Entry 6OJ6 (electron microscopy, 4.20 A resolution (low resolution: residue-level contacts below are approximate; hydrogen-bond / salt-bridge calls are withheld)); this record covers chains E and J of the 13 polymer chains in the assembly.

[Chain E (and J)]
Protein: Inner capsid protein VP2
From: Rotavirus A (strain RVA/Monkey/United States/RRV/1975/G3P5B[3])
Notes: chain J of this document is another copy of the same molecule, construct and numbering; everything in this record applies to it too
UniProtKB: B3F2X3 (B3F2X3_ROTRH); residue numbers follow UniProt; this construct covers 1-887
Amino-acid sequence (887 residues; row label = number of the first residue in the row):
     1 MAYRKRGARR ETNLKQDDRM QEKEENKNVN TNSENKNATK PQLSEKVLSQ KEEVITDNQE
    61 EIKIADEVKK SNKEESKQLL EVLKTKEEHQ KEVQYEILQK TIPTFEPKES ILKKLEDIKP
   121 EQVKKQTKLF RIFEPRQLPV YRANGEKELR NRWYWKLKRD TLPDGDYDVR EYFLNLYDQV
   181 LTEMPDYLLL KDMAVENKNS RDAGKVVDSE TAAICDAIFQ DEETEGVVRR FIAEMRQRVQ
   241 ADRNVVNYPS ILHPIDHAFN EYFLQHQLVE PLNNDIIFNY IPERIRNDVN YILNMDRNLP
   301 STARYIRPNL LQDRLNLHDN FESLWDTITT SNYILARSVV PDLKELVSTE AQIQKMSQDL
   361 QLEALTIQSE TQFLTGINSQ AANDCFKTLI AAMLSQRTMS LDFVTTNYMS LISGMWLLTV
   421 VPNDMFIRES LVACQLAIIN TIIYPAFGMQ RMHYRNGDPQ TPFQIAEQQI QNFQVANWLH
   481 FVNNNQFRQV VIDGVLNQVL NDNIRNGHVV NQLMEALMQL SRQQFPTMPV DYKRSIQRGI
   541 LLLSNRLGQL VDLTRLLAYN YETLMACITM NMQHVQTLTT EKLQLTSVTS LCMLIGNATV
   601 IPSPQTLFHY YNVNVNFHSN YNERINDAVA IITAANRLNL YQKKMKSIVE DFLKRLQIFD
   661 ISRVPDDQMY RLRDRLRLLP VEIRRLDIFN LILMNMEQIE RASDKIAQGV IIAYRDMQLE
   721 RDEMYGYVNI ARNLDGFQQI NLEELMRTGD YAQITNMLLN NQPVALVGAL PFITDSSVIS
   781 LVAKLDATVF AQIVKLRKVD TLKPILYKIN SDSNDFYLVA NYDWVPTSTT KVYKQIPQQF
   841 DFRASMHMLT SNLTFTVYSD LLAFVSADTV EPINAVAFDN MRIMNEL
Unresolved in the structure: 1-92, 346-373 (chain J: 1-71)
What the authors report for this chain:
  - conformationally variable residues (order/disorder transition): Leu346 to Phe373

[Interface between chain E and chain J]
Residue-residue contacts (52):
  Asn320(E) with Asn545(J)
  Glu322(E) with Arg538(J)
  Ser323(E) with Gln358(J)
  Ile427(E) with Arg534(J)
  Arg428(E) with Val530(J)
  Glu429(E) with Val530(J); Arg534(J)
  Asn456(E) with Pro529(J)
  Gly457(E) with Pro526(J); Thr527(J); Met528(J)
  Thr577(E) with Arg538(J)
  Leu578(E) with Gln358(J); Asp359(J); Gln361(J); Arg538(J)
  Tyr641(E) with Asn874(J); Arg882(J); Leu887(J)
  Gln642(E) with Ile873(J); Asn874(J)
  Lys644(E) with Asn597(J)
  Met645(E) with Leu887(J)
  Asp660(E) with Gln354(J)
  Arg663(E) with Glu350(J); Ala351(J); Gln354(J)
  Val664(E) with Ala351(J)
  Pro665(E) with Ala351(J); Gln352(J); Lys355(J)
  Asp666(E) with Val347(J)
  Asp667(E) with Lys355(J); Asn545(J); Arg546(J); Gln549(J)
  Gln668(E) with Lys355(J)
  Tyr670(E) with Gln549(J); Asn597(J); Glu886(J); Leu887(J)
  Arg671(E) with Asn545(J)
  Arg673(E) with Glu886(J); Leu887(J)
  Asp674(E) with Glu886(J)
  Arg747(E) with Val870(J); Asn874(J)
  Thr748(E) with Val289(J)
  Gly749(E) with Ile292(J)
  Arg797(E) with Asn294(J); Asp296(J); Ser866(J)
Also at the interface, not in a pair above, chain E (32 interface residues in all): Arg455, Lys643, Ser662

[In short]
32 residues of chain E face 31 of chain J across their interface. From the paper: conformational variability
at Leu346(E).
Chain E and chain J are both Inner capsid protein VP2 (Rotavirus A (strain RVA/Monkey/United
States/RRV/1975/G3P5B[3])); the structure, In situ structure of rotavirus VP1 RNA-dependent RNA polymerase
(DLP_RNA), was determined by electron microscopy (same publication as 6OJ3, 6OJ4 and 6OJ5).
